5LMQ - chains A and T of the 25 polymer chains in the assembly; structure by electron microscopy, 4.20 A resolution (low resolution: residue-level contacts below are approximate; hydrogen-bond / salt-bridge calls are withheld).

== Chain A ==
Molecule: 16S rRNA
From: Thermus thermophilus HB8
Sequence (1522 nucleotides; each row starts with the number of its first residue; note: 44 numbers in that range are skipped by the numbering (no residue carries them; nothing is unmodelled there); a row labelled like 189A-189L holds insertion residues (189A, then the next letters in order); numbering starts at 0):
     0 UUUGUUGGAGAGUUUGAUCCUGGCUCAGGGUGAACGCUGGCGGCGUGCCU
    50 AAGACAUGCAAGUCGUGCGGGCCG
    76 CGGGGUUUU
    88 ACUCCG
    96 UGGUCAGCGGCGGACGGGUGAGUAACGCGUGGGU
  129A G
   130 ACCUACCCGGAAGAGGGGGACAACCCGGGGAAACUCGGGCUAAUCCCCCA
   180 UGUGGACCCG
189A-189L CCCCUUGGGGUG
   190 UGUCCAAAGGGCUUU
   216 GCCCGCUUCCGGAUGGGCCCGCGUCCCAUCAGCUAGUUGGUGGGGUAAUG
   266 GCCCACCAAGGCGACGACGGGUAGCCGGUCUGAGAGGAUGGCCGGCCACA
   316 GGGGCACUGAGACACGGGCCCCACUCCUACGGGAGGCAGCAGUUAGGAAU
   366 CUUCCGCAAUGGGCGCAAGCCUGACGGAGCGACGCCGCUUGGAGGAAGAA
   416 GCCCUUCGGGGUGUAAACUCCUGA
   441 ACCCGGGACGAAACCCCC
   460 GA
   470 CGAGGGGA
   479 CUGACGGUACCGGGGUAA
   498 UAGCGCCGGCCAACUCCGUGCCAGCAGCCGCGGUAAUACGGAGGGCGCGA
   548 GCGUUACCCGGAUUCACUGGGCGUAAAGGGCGUGUAGGCGGCCUGGGGCG
   598 UCCCAUGUGAAAGACCACGGCUCAACCGUGGGGGAGCGUGGGAUACGCUC
   648 AGGCUAGACGGUGGGAGAGGGUGGUGGAAUUCCCGGAGUAGCGGUGAAAU
   698 GCGCAGAUACCGGGAGGAACGCCGAUGGCGAAGGCAGCCACCUGGUCCAC
   748 CCGUGACGCUGAGGCGCGAAAGCGUGGGGAGCAAACCGGAUUAGAUACCC
   798 GGGUAGUCCACGCCCUAAACGAUGCGCGCUAGGUCUCUGGGUCU
   848 CCUGGGGGCCGAAGCUAACGCGUUAAGCGCGCCGCCUGGGGAGUACGGCC
   898 GCAAGGCUGAAACUCAAAGGAAUUGACGGGGGCCCGCACAAGCGGUGGAG
   948 CAUGUGGUUUAAUUCGAAGCAACGCGAAGAACCUUACCAGGCCUUGACAU
   998 GCUA
 1001A G
  1002 GGAACCCGGGUGAAAGCCUGGGGUGCCCC
1030A-1030D GCGA
  1031 GGGGAGCCCUAGCACAGGUGCUGCAUGGCCGUCGUCAGCUCGUGCCGUGA
  1081 GGUGUUGGGUUAAGUCCCGCAACGAGCGCAACCCCCGCCGUUAGUUGCCA
  1131 GCGGUUCGGCCGGGCACUCUAACGGGACUGCCCGCG
  1168 AAAGCGGGAGGAAGGAGGGGACGACGUCUGGUCAGCAUGGCCCUUACGGC
  1218 CUGGGCGACACACGUGCUACAAUGCCCACUACAAAGCGAUGCCACCCGGC
  1268 AACGGGGAGCUAAUCGCAAAAAGGUGGGCCCAGUUCGGAUUGGGGUCUGC
  1318 AACCCGACCCCAUGAAGCCGGAAUCGCUAGUAAUCGCGGAUCAGCC
 1363A A
  1364 UGCCGCGGUGAAUACGUUCCCGGGCCUUGUACACACCGCCCGUCACGCCA
  1414 UGGGAGCGGGCUCUACCCGAAGUCGCCGG
1442A-1442B GA
  1443 GCCUA
  1452 C
  1456 GGGCAGGCGCCGAGGGUAGGGCCCGUGACUGGGGCGAAGUCGUAACAAGG
  1506 UAGCUGUACCGGAAGGUGCGGCUGGAUCACCUCCUUUCU
Not modelled in the structure: 0-4, 1533, 1543-1544
Bound ions: Mg2+ site 1 near G21 (its only coordinating residue here); Mg2+ site 2: C48, G115; Mg2+ site 3 near A53 (its only coordinating residue here); Mg2+ site 4: A59, U387; Mg2+ site 5: A109, G331; Mg2+ site 6: A116, G117, G289; Mg2+ site 7: C121, G124, U125; Mg2+ site 8 near A172 (its only coordinating residue here); Mg2+ site 9: U180, A195; Mg2+ site 10 near G258 (its only coordinating residue here); Mg2+ site 11 near G299 (its only coordinating residue here); Mg2+ site 12: A315, G317; 25 more Mg2+ sites not listed

== Chain T ==
Protein: 30S ribosomal protein S20
From: Thermus thermophilus (strain HB8 / ATCC 27634 / DSM 579)
UniProtKB: P80380 (RS20_THET8); residue numbers follow UniProt; this construct covers 1-106
Sequence (106 residues; numbered 1 to 106; the number before each row is that of its first residue):
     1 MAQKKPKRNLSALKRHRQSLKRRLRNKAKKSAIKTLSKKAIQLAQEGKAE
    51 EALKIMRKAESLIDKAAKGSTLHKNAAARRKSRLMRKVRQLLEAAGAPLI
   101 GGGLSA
Not modelled in the structure: 1-7

== How chain A and chain T interact ==
Pairs across the interface - 103 pairs, chain A then chain T:
  G61(A) / Leu-10(T)
  G61(A) / Lys-14(T)
  U62(A) / Lys-14(T)
  G102(A) / Arg-17(T)
  C103(A) / Lys-14(T)
  C103(A) / Arg-17(T)
  G104(A) / Lys-14(T)
  G104(A) / Gln-18(T)
  G104(A) / Lys-21(T)
  G105(A) / Lys-14(T)
  G105(A) / Gln-18(T)
  G105(A) / Arg-22(T)
  C106(A) / Lys-14(T)
  C106(A) / Arg-15(T)
  G107(A) / Arg-15(T)
  G108(A) / Arg-15(T)
  C132(A) / Lys-74(T)
  C132(A) / Asn-75(T)
  C150(A) / Lys-21(T)
  C176(A) / Lys-29(T)
  C177(A) / Lys-65(T)
  C178(A) / Lys-65(T)
  A185(A) / Glu-60(T)
  A185(A) / Ala-78(T)
  A185(A) / Lys-81(T)
  C186(A) / Ala-78(T)
  C186(A) / Lys-81(T)
  C186(A) / Ser-82(T)
  C186(A) / Met-85(T)
  C187(A) / Ser-82(T)
  C187(A) / Met-85(T)
  C187(A) / Arg-86(T)
  C187(A) / Arg-89(T)
  C187(A) / Leu-104(T)
  C187(A) / Ser-105(T)
  C188(A) / Arg-86(T)
  C188(A) / Arg-89(T)
  C188(A) / Ser-105(T)
  G189L(A) / Ser-105(T)
  U190(A) / Ser-105(T)
  U190(A) / Ala-106(T)
  G191(A) / Met-85(T)
  G191(A) / Gly-101(T)
  G191(A) / Gly-102(T)
  G191(A) / Gly-103(T)
  G191(A) / Leu-104(T)
  G191(A) / Ser-105(T)
  U192(A) / Arg-57(T)
  U192(A) / Glu-60(T)
  U192(A) / Gly-102(T)
  U192(A) / Gly-103(T)
  C193(A) / Arg-57(T)
  C193(A) / Glu-60(T)
  C193(A) / Ser-61(T)
  C193(A) / Asp-64(T)
  C194(A) / Ser-61(T)
  C194(A) / Asp-64(T)
  C194(A) / Lys-65(T)
  C194(A) / Lys-68(T)
  A195(A) / Lys-65(T)
  A195(A) / Lys-68(T)
  A196(A) / Lys-68(T)
  U223(A) / Lys-68(T)
  G258(A) / Lys-87(T)
  G259(A) / Arg-83(T)
  G260(A) / Lys-34(T)
  G260(A) / Arg-80(T)
  G260(A) / Arg-83(T)
  U261(A) / Lys-30(T)
  U261(A) / Arg-79(T)
  U261(A) / Arg-80(T)
  U261(A) / Arg-83(T)
  A262(A) / Lys-74(T)
  A262(A) / Ala-76(T)
  A263(A) / Ala-76(T)
  A263(A) / Arg-79(T)
  C322(A) / Arg-23(T)
  U323(A) / Ser-19(T)
  U323(A) / Arg-22(T)
  U323(A) / Arg-23(T)
  U323(A) / Asn-26(T)
  G324(A) / Arg-22(T)
  G324(A) / Asn-26(T)
  G324(A) / Ser-70(T)
  A325(A) / Ser-70(T)
  G332(A) / Leu-10(T)
  G332(A) / His-16(T)
  G333(A) / His-16(T)
  U1436(A) / Arg-23(T)
  U1436(A) / Lys-27(T)
  G1438(A) / Lys-34(T)
  C1439(A) / Lys-38(T)
  G1456(A) / Lys-39(T)
  G1457(A) / Ala-32(T)
  G1457(A) / Leu-36(T)
  G1457(A) / Lys-39(T)
  G1458(A) / Ala-28(T)
  G1458(A) / Ser-31(T)
  G1458(A) / Ala-32(T)
  G1458(A) / Thr-35(T)
  C1459(A) / Lys-27(T)
  C1459(A) / Ala-28(T)
  C1459(A) / Ser-31(T)
Interface residues without a listed pair, chain A (53 interface residues in all): A60, C131, U133, C174, C175, U222, C1437
Interface residues without a listed pair, chain T (51 interface residues in all): Leu-13, Leu-24, Arg-25

== Overview ==
Chain A and chain T form an interface of 53 and 51 residues respectively. C48(A) and G115(A) form the Mg2+
site 2. The Mg2+ site 4 is built by A59(A) and U387(A).
Chain A is 16S rRNA (Thermus thermophilus HB8) and chain T is 30S ribosomal protein S20 (Thermus thermophilus
(strain HB8 / ATCC 27634 / DSM 579)); the structure, Structure of bacterial 30S-IF1-IF3-mRNA-tRNA translation
pre-initiation complex, open form (state-2A), was determined by electron microscopy together with 5LMN, 5LMO,
5LMP, 5LMR, 5LMS, 5LMT, 5LMU and 5LMV from the same study.
